Entry 9FM9 (electron microscopy, 3.10 A resolution); this record covers chains C and D of the 4 polymer chains in the assembly.

Chain C (and D):
Molecule: Aldehyde dehydrogenase
Source organism: Paracoccus denitrificans
Notes: EC 1.2.1.3; chain D of this document is another copy of the same molecule, construct and numbering; everything in this record applies to it too
UniProt: A1B4L2 (ALDH_PARDP); residues 1-508 here = UniProt positions 1-508
Chain sequence (529 residues; row label = number of the first residue in the row; numbers below 1 keep their minus sign (Met-20 is residue -20)):
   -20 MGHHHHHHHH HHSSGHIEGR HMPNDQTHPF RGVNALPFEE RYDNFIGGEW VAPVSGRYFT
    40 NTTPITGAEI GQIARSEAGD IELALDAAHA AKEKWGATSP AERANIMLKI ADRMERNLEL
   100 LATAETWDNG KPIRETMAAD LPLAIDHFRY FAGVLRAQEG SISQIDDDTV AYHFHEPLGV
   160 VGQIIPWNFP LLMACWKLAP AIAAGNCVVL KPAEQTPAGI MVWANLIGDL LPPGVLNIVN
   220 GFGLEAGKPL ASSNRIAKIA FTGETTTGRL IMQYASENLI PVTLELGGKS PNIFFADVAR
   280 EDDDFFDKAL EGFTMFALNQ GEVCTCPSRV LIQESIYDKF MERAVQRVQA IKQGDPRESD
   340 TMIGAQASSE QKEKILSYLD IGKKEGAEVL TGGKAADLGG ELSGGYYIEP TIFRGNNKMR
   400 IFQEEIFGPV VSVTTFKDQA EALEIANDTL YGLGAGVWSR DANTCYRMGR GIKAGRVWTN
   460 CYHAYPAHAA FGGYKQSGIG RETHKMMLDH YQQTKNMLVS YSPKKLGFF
Not modelled in the structure: -20 to 10, 239-265, 470-481, 505-508 (chain D: -20 to 57, 98-117, 163-168, 190-198, 217-268, 277-307, 313-411, 426-432, 462-481, 505-508)
Construct notes: initiating methionine (-20); expression tag (-19 to 0)
UniProt features mapped onto this chain:
  - active site: Glu264, Cys303
Reported in the primary citation:
  - specificity-determining residues: Tyr464
  - mutagenesis - Y464G: abolished catalytic activity on acetaldehyde or glycolaldehyde

Chain C / chain D interface:
Residue-residue contacts - 62 pairs, chain C then chain D:
  His152(C) - His483(D)
  Phe153(C) - Arg449(D)
  Glu155(C) - Arg449(D)  salt bridge
  Asp283(C) - Pro502(D)
  Asp283(C) - Lys503(D)
  Phe284(C) - Pro502(D)  hydrogen bond (backbone-backbone)
  Asp286(C) - Lys504(D)
  Lys287(C) - Ser499(D)
  Lys287(C) - Ser501(D)
  Lys287(C) - Lys503(D)
  Lys287(C) - Lys504(D)
  Cys444(C) - Met496(D)
  Gly448(C) - Lys494(D)  hydrogen bond (backbone-side chain)
  Gly448(C) - Met496(D)
  Arg449(C) - Phe153(D)
  Arg449(C) - Glu155(D)  salt bridge
  Arg449(C) - Lys494(D)
  Arg449(C) - Met496(D)
  Ile451(C) - Lys494(D)  hydrogen bond (backbone-side chain)
  Lys452(C) - Gln492(D)  hydrogen bond
  Ala453(C) - Lys494(D)
  Gly454(C) - Asn495(D)  hydrogen bond (backbone-backbone)
  Arg455(C) - Asn495(D)
  Val456(C) - Lys494(D)
  Val456(C) - Asn495(D)  hydrogen bond (backbone-backbone)
  Val456(C) - Met496(D)
  Val456(C) - Leu497(D)  hydrogen bond (backbone-backbone)
  Trp457(C) - Leu497(D)
  Thr458(C) - Leu497(D)  hydrogen bond (backbone-backbone)
  Thr458(C) - Val498(D)
  Thr458(C) - Ser499(D)  hydrogen bond (backbone-backbone)
  Asn459(C) - Ser499(D)
  Cys460(C) - Leu497(D)
  Cys460(C) - Ser499(D)
  Ala463(C) - Leu497(D)
  Pro465(C) - Ile144(D)  hydrophobic
  Ala466(C) - Ile144(D)
  His467(C) - Ser142(D)  hydrogen bond (backbone-side chain)
  Ala468(C) - Ile144(D)  hydrophobic
  Ala468(C) - Ala150(D)  hydrophobic
  Ala468(C) - His152(D)
  Ala469(C) - His152(D)  hydrogen bond (backbone-side chain)
  Ala469(C) - Asn495(D)
  Lys494(C) - Gly448(D)  hydrogen bond (side chain-backbone)
  Lys494(C) - Arg449(D)  hydrogen bond (side chain-backbone)
  Lys494(C) - Ile451(D)  hydrogen bond (side chain-backbone)
  Lys494(C) - Ala453(D)
  Lys494(C) - Val456(D)
  Asn495(C) - Gly454(D)
  Asn495(C) - Arg455(D)
  Asn495(C) - Val456(D)  hydrogen bond (backbone-backbone)
  Met496(C) - Cys444(D)
  Met496(C) - Gly448(D)
  Met496(C) - Val456(D)
  Leu497(C) - Val456(D)  hydrogen bond (backbone-backbone)
  Leu497(C) - Trp457(D)
  Leu497(C) - Thr458(D)  hydrogen bond (backbone-backbone)
  Leu497(C) - Cys460(D)  hydrogen bond (backbone-side chain)
  Val498(C) - Thr458(D)
  Ser499(C) - Thr458(D)  hydrogen bond (backbone-backbone)
  Ser499(C) - Asn459(D)
  Ser499(C) - Cys460(D)
Also at the interface, not in a pair above, chain C (39 interface residues in all): Ser140, His154, Glu290, Arg326, Tyr445, His483, Thr493
Also at the interface, not in a pair above, chain D (33 interface residues in all): Tyr445, Gly450, Thr493

Overview:
39 residues of chain C and 33 residues of chain D are in contact, with 19 hydrogen bonds and 2 salt bridges.
Polar contacts include Glu155(C)-Arg449(D), Gly448(C)-Lys494(D) and Ile451(C)-Lys494(D). The paper reports
that Y464G of chain C abolishes catalytic activity on acetaldehyde or glycolaldehyde; the specificity
determinant Tyr464(C).
Both chains are Aldehyde dehydrogenase (Paracoccus denitrificans). Entry 9FM9 (Aldehyde dehydrogenase) was
determined by electron microscopy together with 9FLZ from the same study.
